Entry 2IHK (X-ray diffraction, 1.90 A resolution); this record covers chain A.

[Chain A]
Name: Alpha-2,3/2,6-sialyltransferase/sialidase
Source organism: Pasteurella multocida
Notes: EC 2.4.99.4
UniProt: Q15KI8 (Q15KI8_PASMU); residues 26-412 here = UniProt positions 26-412
Chain sequence (399 residues; each row starts with the number of its first residue):
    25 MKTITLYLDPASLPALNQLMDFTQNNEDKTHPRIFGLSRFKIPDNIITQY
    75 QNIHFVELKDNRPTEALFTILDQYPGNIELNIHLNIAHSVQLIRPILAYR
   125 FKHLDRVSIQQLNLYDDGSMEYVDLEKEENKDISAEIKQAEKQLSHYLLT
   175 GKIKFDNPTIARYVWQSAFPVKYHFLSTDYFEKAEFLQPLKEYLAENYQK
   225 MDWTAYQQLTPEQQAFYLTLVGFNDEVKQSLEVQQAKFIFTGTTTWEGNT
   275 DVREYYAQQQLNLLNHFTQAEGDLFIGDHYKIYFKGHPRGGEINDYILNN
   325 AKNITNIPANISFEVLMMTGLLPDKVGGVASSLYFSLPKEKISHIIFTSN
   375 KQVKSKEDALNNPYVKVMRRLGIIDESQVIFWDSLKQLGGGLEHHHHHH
Unresolved in the structure: 373-384, 413-423
Construct notes: cloning artifact (25, 413-417); expression tag (418-423)
Ligand contacts: cmp-3fneuac (CSF; cytidine-5'-monophosphate-3-fluoro-N-acetyl-neuraminic acid): Ala-35, Ser-36, Leu-37, Leu-40, Arg-63, Asp-141, Gly-142, Ser-143, Met-144, Val-147, Thr-265, Gly-266, Thr-267, Thr-268, Trp-270, Lys-309, Gly-310, His-311, Pro-312, Ile-335, Ser-336, Phe-337, Glu-338, Ser-355, Ser-356, Leu-357

[In short]
Chain A binds cmp-3fneuac.
Chain A is Alpha-2,3/2,6-sialyltransferase/sialidase (Pasteurella multocida); the structure, crystal structure
of multifunctional sialyltransferase from pasteurella multocida with CMP-3F(equatorial)-Neu5Ac bound, was
determined by X-ray diffraction together with 2IHJ, 2IHZ and 2ILV from the same study.
